PDB entry 4RI9 | X-ray diffraction, 2.90 A resolution | chains A and Z of the 5 polymer chains in the assembly

[Chain A]
Name: Fanconi-associated nuclease 1
Source organism: Homo sapiens
Notes: EC 3.1.21.-, 3.1.4.1
Reference sequence: Q9Y2M0 (FAN1_HUMAN); numbering as in UniProt; present here: 370-509, 519-1017
Amino-acid sequence (652 residues; each row starts with the number of its first residue; note: 9 numbers in that range are skipped by the numbering (no residue carries them; nothing is unmodelled there)):
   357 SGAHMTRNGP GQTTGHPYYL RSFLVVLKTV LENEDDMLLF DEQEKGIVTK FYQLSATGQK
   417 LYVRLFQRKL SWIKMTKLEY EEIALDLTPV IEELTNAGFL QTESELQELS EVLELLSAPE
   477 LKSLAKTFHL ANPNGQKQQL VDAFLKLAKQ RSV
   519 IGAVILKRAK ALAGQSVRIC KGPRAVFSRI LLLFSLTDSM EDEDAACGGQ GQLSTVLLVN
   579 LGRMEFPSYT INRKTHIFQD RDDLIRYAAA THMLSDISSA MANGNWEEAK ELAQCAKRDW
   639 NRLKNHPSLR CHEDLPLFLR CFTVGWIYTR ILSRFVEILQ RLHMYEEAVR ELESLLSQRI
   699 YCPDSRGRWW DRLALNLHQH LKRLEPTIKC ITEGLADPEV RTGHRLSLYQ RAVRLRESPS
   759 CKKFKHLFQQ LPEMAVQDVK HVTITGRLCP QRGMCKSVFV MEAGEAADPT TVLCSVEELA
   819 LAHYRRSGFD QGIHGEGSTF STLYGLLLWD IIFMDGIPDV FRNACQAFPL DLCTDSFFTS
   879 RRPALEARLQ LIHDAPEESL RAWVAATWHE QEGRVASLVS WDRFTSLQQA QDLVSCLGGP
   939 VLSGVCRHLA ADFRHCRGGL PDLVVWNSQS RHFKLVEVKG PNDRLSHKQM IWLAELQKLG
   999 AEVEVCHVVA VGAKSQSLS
Unresolved in the structure: 357-369, 788-793, 800-809, 1010-1017
Sequence notes: expression tag (357-369); engineered mutation Ala-487 (Val in Q9Y2M0)
Metal / ion sites: barium ion: Asp-960, Glu-975, Val-976
From the paper describing this entry:
  - mutagenesis - R706A/R952A (210 nM Kd): decreased binding to 5'pT1/3'T8

[Chain Z]
Molecule: 17-nt DNA strand
Sequence (17 nucleotides; numbered 11 to 27; the number before each row is that of its first residue):
    11 AGACTCCTCT TTTTTTT
Unresolved in the structure: 23-27

[How chain A and chain Z interact]
Pairs across the interface (18):
  Pro-373(A) / DT22(Z)  phosphate contact
  Tyr-374(A) / DC19(Z)  sugar contact
  Tyr-374(A) / DT20(Z)  hydrogen bond to the phosphate
  Tyr-374(A) / DT21(Z)  phosphate contact
  Tyr-374(A) / DT22(Z)  hydrogen bond to the phosphate
  Arg-420(A) / DC19(Z)  sugar contact
  Arg-420(A) / DT20(Z)  salt bridge to the phosphate
  Arg-424(A) / DT18(Z)  salt bridge to the phosphate
  Arg-424(A) / DC19(Z)  salt bridge to the phosphate
  Lys-425(A) / DC17(Z)  salt bridge to the phosphate
  Lys-425(A) / DT18(Z)  hydrogen bond to the phosphate
  Tyr-436(A) / DC19(Z)  hydrogen bond to the phosphate
  Thr-573(A) / DT20(Z)  hydrogen bond to the base
  Leu-576(A) / DT20(Z)  base contact
  Val-577(A) / DT21(Z)  base contact
  Asn-578(A) / DT21(Z)  base contact
  Arg-581(A) / DT21(Z)  hydrogen bond to the base
  Arg-581(A) / DT22(Z)  salt bridge to the phosphate

[Overview]
Chain A and chain Z form an interface of 11 and 6 residues respectively, with 6 hydrogen bonds and 5 salt
bridges. Among the polar pairs are Thr-573(A)/DT20(Z), Arg-581(A)/DT21(Z) and Tyr-374(A)/DT20(Z). Asp-960(A),
Glu-975(A) and Val-976(A) coordinate a barium ion ion. From the paper: R706A/R952A of chain A reduce binding
to 5'pT1/3'T8.
Here chain A is Fanconi-associated nuclease 1 (Homo sapiens) and chain Z is a 17-nt DNA strand. Entry 4RI9
(FAN1 Nuclease bound to 5' phosphorylated p(dT)/3'(dT-dT-dT-dT-dT-dT-dT-dT) double flap DNA) was determined by
X-ray diffraction (same publication as 4RIA, 4RI8, 4RIB, 4RIC and 4RID).
